PDB entry 7QP0 | X-ray diffraction, 1.60 A resolution | chain A

== Chain A ==
Molecule: Metacaspase-1
From: [Candida] glabrata
Notes: EC 3.4.22.-
UniProt: Q6FPX9 (MCA1_CANGA); residue numbers follow UniProt; this construct covers 1-392
Amino-acid sequence (392 residues; numbered 1 to 392; the number before each row is that of its first residue):
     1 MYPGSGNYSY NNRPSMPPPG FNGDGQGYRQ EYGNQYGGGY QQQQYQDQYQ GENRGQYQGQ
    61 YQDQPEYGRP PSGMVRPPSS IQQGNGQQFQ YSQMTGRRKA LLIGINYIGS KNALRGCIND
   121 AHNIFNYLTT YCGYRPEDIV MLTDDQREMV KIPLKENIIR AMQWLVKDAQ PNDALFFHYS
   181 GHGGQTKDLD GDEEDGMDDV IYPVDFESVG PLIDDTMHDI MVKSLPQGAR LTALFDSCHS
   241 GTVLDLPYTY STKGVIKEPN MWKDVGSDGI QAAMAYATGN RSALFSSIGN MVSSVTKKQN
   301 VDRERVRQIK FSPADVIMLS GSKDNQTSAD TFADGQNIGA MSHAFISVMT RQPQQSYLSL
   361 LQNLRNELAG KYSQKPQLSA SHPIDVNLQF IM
Unresolved in the structure: 1-72, 260-309, 324-328
Ion coordination: Mg2+ site 1: Asp188, Asp190; Mg2+ site 2 near Asp214 (its only coordinating residue here)
UniProt features mapped onto this chain:
  - active site: His182, Cys238
From the paper describing this entry:
  - catalytic residues: His182, Cys238
  - Mg2+ coordination: Asp188, Asp190, Asp214
  - Mg2+ coordination through a water molecule: Gly116, Asp120, Met197, Asp198, Asp199, Asp215, Thr242, Asp245, Ile338, Gly339
  - contacts within the chain: His182-Thr331 (hydrogen bond), Asn337-Ser373, Asn337-Gln374 (hydrogen bond)
  - conformationally variable residues (order/disorder transition): Gly84 to Gln87, Asp330 to Gly335
  - post-translational modification sites: Lys263, Arg307 (proposed by the authors, not directly observed)
  - mutagenesis - R54A: increased catalytic activity
  - mutagenesis - K263A, K263F, K263W, R307A: decreased catalytic activity

== In short ==
Asp188 and Asp190 form the Mg2+ site 1. Curated annotation (UniProt) lists active-site residues His182 and
Cys238. From the paper: catalytic residues His182 and Cys238; K263A, K263F and K263W, among others, reduce
catalytic activity; 5 substitutions were tested in all.
Chain A is Metacaspase-1 ([Candida] glabrata); the structure, Crystal structure of metacaspase from candida
glabrata with magnesium, was determined by X-ray diffraction (same publication as 7QP1).
